PDB entry 7ZT7 | X-ray diffraction, 1.84 A resolution | chains A and E of the 4 polymer chains in the assembly

== Chain A ==
Molecule: Major histocompatibility complex class I-related gene protein
From: Homo sapiens
Reference sequence: Q95460 (HMR1_HUMAN); residues 1-270 here correspond to UniProt positions 23-292 (UniProt number = residue number + 22)
Chain sequence (290 residues; numbered 0 to 289; the number before each row is that of its first residue; numbering starts at 0):
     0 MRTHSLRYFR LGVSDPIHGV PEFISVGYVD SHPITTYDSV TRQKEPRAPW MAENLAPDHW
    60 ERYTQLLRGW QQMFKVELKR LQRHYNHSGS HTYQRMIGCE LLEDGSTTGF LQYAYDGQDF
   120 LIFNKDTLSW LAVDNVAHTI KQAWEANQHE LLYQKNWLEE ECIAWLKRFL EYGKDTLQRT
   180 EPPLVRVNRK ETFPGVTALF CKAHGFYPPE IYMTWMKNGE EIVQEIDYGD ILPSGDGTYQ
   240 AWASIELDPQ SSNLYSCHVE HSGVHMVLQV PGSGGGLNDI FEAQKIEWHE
Unresolved in the structure: 218-219, 249-250, 271-289
Sequence notes: initiating methionine (0); conflict Ser261 (Cys283 in Q95460); expression tag (271-289)
Disulfides: Cys98-Cys161, Cys200-Cys256
Glycans and other covalent adducts: 2-hydroxy-5-methylbenzoic acid (54G) linked to Lys43
Small-molecule neighbours: 2-hydroxy-5-methylbenzoic acid (54G): Tyr7, Phe8, Arg9, Ser24, Thr34, Tyr62, Leu66, Trp69, Arg94, Ile96, Trp156
Swiss-Prot annotation at these positions:
  - binding site (5-(2-oxoethylideneamino)-6-(D-ribitylamino)uracil): Arg9, Ser24, Lys43, Arg94, Tyr152, Gln153
  - binding site (5-(2-oxopropylideneamino)-6-(D-ribitylamino)uracil): Arg9, Ser24, Lys43, Arg94, Tyr152, Gln153
  - binding site (7-hydroxy-6-methyl-8-(1-D-ribityl)lumazine): Arg9, Ser24, Lys43, Arg94, Tyr152, Gln153
  - binding site (8-(9H-purin-6-yl)-2-oxa-8-azabicyclo[3.3.1]nona-3,6-diene-4,6-dicarbaldehyde): Arg9, Lys43, His58, Arg94
  - binding site (2-amino-4-oxopteridine-6-carbaldehyde): Lys43
  - binding site (pyridoxal): Lys43
  - glycosylation: Asn85 (N-linked (GlcNAc...) asparagine)
Reported in the primary citation:
  - mutagenesis - E76Q/E149Q (KD = 0.6 uM): unchanged binding to AF7 TCR
  - mutagenesis - E76Q/E149Q: decreased binding to E8 TRBV6-1 TCR

== Chain E ==
Molecule: TCR beta
From: Homo sapiens
Chain sequence (262 residues; numbered 1 to 262; the number before each row is that of its first residue):
     1 NAGVTQTPKF QVLKTGQSMT LQCAQDMNHN YMYWYRQDPG MGLRLIYYSA SEGTTDKGEV
    61 PNGYNVSRST TEDFPLRLLS AAPSQTSVYF CASSNREYSP LHFGNGTRLT VTEDLNKVFP
   121 PEVAVFEPSE AEISHTQKAT LVCLATGFYP DHVELSWWVN GKEVHSGVCT DPQPLKEQPA
   181 LNDSRYALSS RLRVSATFWQ DPRNHFRCQV QFYGLSENDE WTQDRAKPVT QIVSAEAWGR
   241 ADAAAGAAEQ KLISEEDLNG AA
Unresolved in the structure: 243-262
Disulfides: Cys23-Cys91, Cys143-Cys208

== How chain A and chain E interact ==
Pairs across the interface (22; chain A residue first):
  Arg41(A) - Gly53(E)
  Arg61(A) - Tyr48(E)  hydrogen bond
  Gln64(A) - Tyr48(E)
  Gln64(A) - Ala50(E)
  Gln64(A) - Thr54(E)  hydrogen bond
  Gln64(A) - Thr55(E)
  Gln64(A) - Asp56(E)
  Leu65(A) - Tyr31(E)
  Leu65(A) - Glu97(E)
  Arg67(A) - Thr54(E)  hydrogen bond
  Gly68(A) - Asn30(E)
  Gly68(A) - Ala50(E)
  Trp69(A) - Glu97(E)  hydrogen bond
  Gln71(A) - Asn30(E)
  Gln71(A) - Ser51(E)
  Met72(A) - Asn30(E)
  Met72(A) - Arg96(E)
  Met72(A) - Glu97(E)
  Glu76(A) - Arg96(E)  salt bridge
  Glu149(A) - Arg96(E)  salt bridge
  Glu149(A) - Tyr98(E)  hydrogen bond
  Tyr152(A) - Tyr98(E)  hydrophobic
Interface residues without a listed pair, chain E (13 interface residues in all): Asn95

== Overview ==
12 residues of chain A face 13 of chain E across their interface, with 5 hydrogen bonds and 2 salt bridges.
Polar contacts include Glu76(A)-Arg96(E), Glu149(A)-Arg96(E) and Arg61(A)-Tyr48(E). Covalently linked
2-hydroxy-5-methylbenzoic acid: at Lys43(A). From the paper: E76Q/E149Q of chain A reduce binding to E8
TRBV6-1 TCR; E76Q/E149Q of chain A leave binding to AF7 TCR unchanged.
Here chain A is Major histocompatibility complex class I-related gene protein and chain E is TCR beta, both
from Homo sapiens. Entry 7ZT7 (Structure of E8 TCR in complex in human MR1 bound to 5FSA) was determined by
X-ray diffraction, deposited together with 7ZT2, 7ZT3, 7ZT4, 7ZT5, 7ZT8 and 7ZT9.
